5LMN - chains A and K of the 24 polymer chains in the assembly; structure by electron microscopy, 3.55 A resolution.

[Chain A]
Molecule: 16S ribosomal RNA
From: Thermus thermophilus HB8
Sequence (1522 nucleotides; each row starts with the number of its first residue; note: 44 numbers in that range are skipped by the numbering (no residue carries them; nothing is unmodelled there); a row labelled like 189A-189L holds insertion residues (189A, then the next letters in order); numbering starts at 0):
     0 UUUGUUGGAGAGUUUGAUCCUGGCUCAGGGUGAACGCUGGCGGCGUGCCU
    50 AAGACAUGCAAGUCGUGCGGGCCG
    76 CGGGGUUUU
    88 ACUCCG
    96 UGGUCAGCGGCGGACGGGUGAGUAACGCGUGGGU
  129A G
   130 ACCUACCCGGAAGAGGGGGACAACCCGGGGAAACUCGGGCUAAUCCCCCA
   180 UGUGGACCCG
189A-189L CCCCUUGGGGUG
   190 UGUCCAAAGGGCUUU
   216 GCCCGCUUCCGGAUGGGCCCGCGUCCCAUCAGCUAGUUGGUGGGGUAAUG
   266 GCCCACCAAGGCGACGACGGGUAGCCGGUCUGAGAGGAUGGCCGGCCACA
   316 GGGGCACUGAGACACGGGCCCCACUCCUACGGGAGGCAGCAGUUAGGAAU
   366 CUUCCGCAAUGGGCGCAAGCCUGACGGAGCGACGCCGCUUGGAGGAAGAA
   416 GCCCUUCGGGGUGUAAACUCCUGA
   441 ACCCGGGACGAAACCCCC
   460 GA
   470 CGAGGGGA
   479 CUGACGGUACCGGGGUAA
   498 UAGCGCCGGCCAACUCCGUGCCAGCAGCCGCGGUAAUACGGAGGGCGCGA
   548 GCGUUACCCGGAUUCACUGGGCGUAAAGGGCGUGUAGGCGGCCUGGGGCG
   598 UCCCAUGUGAAAGACCACGGCUCAACCGUGGGGGAGCGUGGGAUACGCUC
   648 AGGCUAGACGGUGGGAGAGGGUGGUGGAAUUCCCGGAGUAGCGGUGAAAU
   698 GCGCAGAUACCGGGAGGAACGCCGAUGGCGAAGGCAGCCACCUGGUCCAC
   748 CCGUGACGCUGAGGCGCGAAAGCGUGGGGAGCAAACCGGAUUAGAUACCC
   798 GGGUAGUCCACGCCCUAAACGAUGCGCGCUAGGUCUCUGGGUCU
   848 CCUGGGGGCCGAAGCUAACGCGUUAAGCGCGCCGCCUGGGGAGUACGGCC
   898 GCAAGGCUGAAACUCAAAGGAAUUGACGGGGGCCCGCACAAGCGGUGGAG
   948 CAUGUGGUUUAAUUCGAAGCAACGCGAAGAACCUUACCAGGCCUUGACAU
   998 GCUA
 1001A G
  1002 GGAACCCGGGUGAAAGCCUGGGGUGCCCC
1030A-1030D GCGA
  1031 GGGGAGCCCUAGCACAGGUGCUGCAUGGCCGUCGUCAGCUCGUGCCGUGA
  1081 GGUGUUGGGUUAAGUCCCGCAACGAGCGCAACCCCCGCCGUUAGUUGCCA
  1131 GCGGUUCGGCCGGGCACUCUAACGGGACUGCCCGCG
  1168 AAAGCGGGAGGAAGGAGGGGACGACGUCUGGUCAGCAUGGCCCUUACGGC
  1218 CUGGGCGACACACGUGCUACAAUGCCCACUACAAAGCGAUGCCACCCGGC
  1268 AACGGGGAGCUAAUCGCAAAAAGGUGGGCCCAGUUCGGAUUGGGGUCUGC
  1318 AACCCGACCCCAUGAAGCCGGAAUCGCUAGUAAUCGCGGAUCAGCC
 1363A A
  1364 UGCCGCGGUGAAUACGUUCCCGGGCCUUGUACACACCGCCCGUCACGCCA
  1414 UGGGAGCGGGCUCUACCCGAAGUCGCCGG
1442A-1442B GA
  1443 GCCUA
  1452 C
  1456 GGGCAGGCGCCGAGGGUAGGGCCCGUGACUGGGGCGAAGUCGUAACAAGG
  1506 UAGCUGUACCGGAAGGUGCGGCUGGAUCACCUCCUUUCU
Not modelled in the structure: 0-4, 1533, 1543-1544
Bound ions: Mg2+ site 1: U13, G527; Mg2+ site 2 near G21 (its only coordinating residue here); Mg2+ site 3: C48, G115; Mg2+ site 4 near A53 (its only coordinating residue here); Mg2+ site 5: A59, U387; Mg2+ site 6 near G107 (its only coordinating residue here); Mg2+ site 7: A109, G331; Mg2+ site 8: A116, G117, G289; Mg2+ site 9: C121, G124, U125; Mg2+ site 10 near A195 (its only coordinating residue here); Mg2+ site 11: U252, G266, C267; Mg2+ site 12 near A270 (its only coordinating residue here); 55 more Mg2+ sites not listed
What the authors report for this chain:
  - binding site for mRNA: A790, G926

[Chain K]
Name: 30S ribosomal protein S11
From: Thermus thermophilus (strain HB8 / ATCC 27634 / DSM 579)
UniProtKB: P80376 (RS11_THET8); residue numbers follow UniProt; this construct covers 1-129
Sequence (129 residues; each row starts with the number of its first residue):
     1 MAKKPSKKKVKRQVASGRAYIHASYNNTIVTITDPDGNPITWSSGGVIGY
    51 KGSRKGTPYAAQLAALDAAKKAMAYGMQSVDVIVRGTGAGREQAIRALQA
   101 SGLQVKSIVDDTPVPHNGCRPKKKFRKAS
Not modelled in the structure: 1-9

[How chain A and chain K interact]
Pairs across the interface - 82 pairs, chain A then chain K:
  G674(A) - His116(K)  base contact
  A675(A) - Val114(K)  hydrogen bond to the sugar
  A675(A) - Pro115(K)  base contact
  A675(A) - His116(K)  hydrogen bond to the base
  A675(A) - Gly118(K)  base contact
  A676(A) - Pro113(K)  sugar contact
  A676(A) - Pro115(K)  sugar contact
  U677(A) - Cys119(K)  base contact
  G683(A) - Gly37(K)  hydrogen bond to the base
  G683(A) - Asn38(K)  hydrogen bond to the base
  G683(A) - Pro39(K)  base contact
  A684(A) - Asn38(K)  sugar contact
  A684(A) - Pro39(K)  hydrogen bond to the sugar
  G685(A) - Pro39(K)  sugar contact
  G685(A) - Ile40(K)  sugar contact
  G685(A) - Trp42(K)  sugar contact
  U686(A) - Trp42(K)  hydrogen bond to the sugar
  A687(A) - Val47(K)  sugar contact
  A687(A) - Lys71(K)  salt bridge to the phosphate
  G688(A) - Trp42(K)  sugar contact
  G688(A) - Ser44(K)  hydrogen bond to the phosphate
  G688(A) - Gly46(K)  sugar contact
  G688(A) - Val47(K)  sugar contact
  C689(A) - Asn27(K)  phosphate contact
  C689(A) - Ser44(K)  hydrogen bond to the phosphate
  C689(A) - Gly45(K)  hydrogen bond to the phosphate
  C689(A) - Gly46(K)  hydrogen bond to the phosphate
  C689(A) - Val47(K)  phosphate contact
  C689(A) - Lys55(K)  salt bridge to the phosphate
  G690(A) - Asn27(K)  hydrogen bond to the phosphate
  G690(A) - Lys55(K)  hydrogen bond to the base
  G691(A) - Ser24(K)  phosphate contact
  G691(A) - Asn26(K)  hydrogen bond to the phosphate
  G691(A) - Gly52(K)  base contact
  G691(A) - Lys55(K)  hydrogen bond to the base
  U692(A) - Asn26(K)  phosphate contact
  U692(A) - Gly52(K)  base contact
  U692(A) - Ser53(K)  base contact
  U692(A) - Lys124(K)  salt bridge to the phosphate
  G693(A) - Lys124(K)  salt bridge to the phosphate
  A694(A) - Ser53(K)  hydrogen bond to the phosphate
  A695(A) - Gly52(K)  phosphate contact
  A695(A) - Ser53(K)  hydrogen bond to the phosphate
  A704(A) - Trp42(K)  base contact
  U705(A) - Ile29(K)  base contact
  U705(A) - Trp42(K)  base contact
  A706(A) - His22(K)  phosphate contact
  A706(A) - Ile29(K)  sugar contact
  A706(A) - Thr31(K)  hydrogen bond to the sugar
  A706(A) - Pro39(K)  base contact
  C707(A) - Tyr20(K)  hydrogen bond to the phosphate
  C707(A) - Gly37(K)  sugar contact
  C707(A) - Pro39(K)  base contact
  C707(A) - Arg85(K)  salt bridge to the phosphate
  C708(A) - Tyr20(K)  hydrogen bond to the phosphate
  C708(A) - Asp36(K)  sugar contact
  C708(A) - Gly37(K)  sugar contact
  C708(A) - Arg85(K)  salt bridge to the phosphate
  A716(A) - His116(K)  base contact
  A716(A) - Asn117(K)  hydrogen bond to the sugar
  A716(A) - Gly118(K)  sugar contact
  C717(A) - Asn117(K)  sugar contact
  G718(A) - His116(K)  stacking on the base
  G718(A) - Asn117(K)  hydrogen bond to the sugar
  A777(A) - Cys119(K)  base contact
  G778(A) - Cys119(K)  hydrogen bond to the sugar
  G778(A) - Arg120(K)  hydrogen bond to the sugar
  C779(A) - Arg120(K)  sugar contact
  C779(A) - Pro121(K)  sugar contact
  C779(A) - Lys122(K)  phosphate contact
  A780(A) - Lys122(K)  phosphate contact
  A780(A) - Lys123(K)  hydrogen bond to the phosphate
  C795(A) - Lys123(K)  hydrogen bond to the phosphate
  C796(A) - Lys123(K)  salt bridge to the phosphate
  C796(A) - Lys127(K)  salt bridge to the phosphate
  C797(A) - Lys124(K)  phosphate contact
  G798(A) - Lys122(K)  salt bridge to the phosphate
  G1523(A) - Lys123(K)  salt bridge to the phosphate
  C1524(A) - Arg120(K)  salt bridge to the phosphate
  G1525(A) - Arg120(K)  salt bridge to the phosphate
  G1525(A) - Arg126(K)  salt bridge to the phosphate
  C1538(A) - Glu92(K)  hydrogen bond to the sugar
Also at the interface, not in a pair above, chain A (39 interface residues in all): G714, A715
Also at the interface, not in a pair above, chain K (40 interface residues in all): Thr33, Lys51, Tyr75

[Overview]
Chain A and chain K form an interface of 39 and 40 residues respectively, with 26 hydrogen bonds, 13 salt
bridges and 1 aromatic stacking contact. Polar pairs include A675(A)-His116(K), G683(A)-Gly37(K) and
G683(A)-Asn38(K). U13(A) and G527(A) coordinate Mg2+ site 1. From the paper: a binding site for mRNA at
A790(A) and G926(A).
Chain A is 16S ribosomal RNA (Thermus thermophilus HB8) and chain K is 30S ribosomal protein S11 (Thermus
thermophilus (strain HB8 / ATCC 27634 / DSM 579)); the structure, Structure of bacterial 30S-IF1-IF3-mRNA
translation pre-initiation complex (state-1A), was determined by electron microscopy together with 5LMO, 5LMP,
5LMQ, 5LMR, 5LMS, 5LMT, 5LMU and 5LMV from the same study.
